8GDR - chains D and E of the 7 polymer chains in the assembly; structure by electron microscopy, 3.60 A resolution.

[Chain D]
Molecule: Monoclonal antibody 002-S21B10 light chain variable domain
Organism: Homo sapiens
Notes: antibody fragment or engineered binder
Amino-acid sequence (216 residues; row label = number of the first residue in the row):
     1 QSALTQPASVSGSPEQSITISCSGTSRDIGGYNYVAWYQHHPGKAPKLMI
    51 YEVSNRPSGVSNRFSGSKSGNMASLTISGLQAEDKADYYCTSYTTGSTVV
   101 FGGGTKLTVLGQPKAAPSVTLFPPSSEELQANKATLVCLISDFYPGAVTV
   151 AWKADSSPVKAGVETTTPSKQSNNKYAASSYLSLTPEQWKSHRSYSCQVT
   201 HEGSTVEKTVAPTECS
Disulfide bonds: Cys22-Cys90, Cys138-Cys197

[Chain E]
Molecule: Spike glycoprotein
Organism: Severe acute respiratory syndrome coronavirus 2
UniProtKB: P0DTC2 (SPIKE_SARS2); residue numbers follow UniProt; this construct covers 14-1149
Amino-acid sequence (1168 residues; each row starts with the number of its first residue; numbers below 1 keep their minus sign (Met-18 is residue -18)):
   -18 MGILPSPGMPALLSLVSLLSVLLMGCVAETGTQCVNLTTRTQLPPAYTNS
    32 FTRGVYYPDKVFRSSVLHSTQDLFLPFFSNVTWFHAIHVSGTNGTKRFDN
    82 PVLPFNDGVYFASTEKSNIIRGWIFGTTLDSKTQSLLIVNNATNVVIKVC
   132 EFQFCNDPFLGVYYHKNNKSWMESEFRVYSSANNCTFEYVSQPFLMDLEG
   182 KQGNFKNLREFVFKNIDGYFKIYSKHTPINLVRDLPQGFSALEPLVDLPI
   232 GINITRFQTLLALHRSYLTPGDSSSGWTAGAAAYYVGYLQPRTFLLKYNE
   282 NGTITDAVDCALDPLSETKCTLKSFTVEKGIYQTSNFRVQPTESIVRFPN
   332 ITNLCPFGEVFNATRFASVYAWNRKRISNCVADYSVLYNSASFSTFKCYG
   382 VSPTKLNDLCFTNVYADSFVIRGDEVRQIAPGQTGKIADYNYKLPDDFTG
   432 CVIAWNSNNLDSKVGGNYNYLYRLFRKSNLKPFERDISTEIYQAGSTPCN
   482 GVEGFNCYFPLQSYGFQPTNGVGYQPYRVVVLSFELLHAPATVCGPKKST
   532 NLVKNKCVNFNFNGLTGTGVLTESNKKFLPFQQFGRDIADTTDAVRDPQT
   582 LEILDITPCSFGGVSVITPGTNTSNQVAVLYQDVNCTEVPVAIHADQLTP
   632 TWRVYSTGSNVFQTRAGCLIGAEHVNNSYECDIPIGAGICASYQTQTNSP
   682 SGAGSVASQSIIAYTMSLGAENSVAYSNNSIAIPTNFTISVTTEILPVSM
   732 TKTSVDCTMYICGDSTECSNLLLQYGSFCTQLNRALTGIAVEQDKNTQEV
   782 FAQVKQIYKTPPIKDFGGFNFSQILPDPSKPSKRSPIEDLLFNKVTLADA
   832 GFIKQYGDCLGDIAARDLICAQKFNGLTVLPPLLTDEMIAQYTSALLAGT
   882 ITSGWTFGAGPALQIPFPMQMAYRFNGIGVTQNVLYENQKLIANQFNSAI
   932 GKIQDSLSSTPSALGKLQDVVNQNAQALNTLVKQLSSNFGAISSVLNDIL
   982 SRLDPPEAEVQIDRLITGRLQSLQTYVTQQLIRAAEIRASANLAATKMSE
  1032 CVLGQSKRVDFCGKGYHLMSFPQSAPHGVVFLHVTYVPAQEKNFTTAPAI
  1082 CHDGKAHFPREGVFVSNGTHWFVTQRNFYEPQIITTDNTFVSGNCDVVIG
  1132 IVNNTVYDPLQPELDSFK
Unresolved in the structure: -18 to 13, 71-75, 624-629, 676-689, 829-851
Differences from the reference sequence: initiating methionine (-18); expression tag (-17 to 13); conflict Ser682 (Arg in P0DTC2), Gly683 (Arg in P0DTC2), Gly685 (Arg in P0DTC2), Pro817 (Phe in P0DTC2), Pro892 (Ala in P0DTC2), Pro899 (Ala in P0DTC2), Pro942 (Ala in P0DTC2), Pro986 (Lys in P0DTC2), Pro987 (Val in P0DTC2)
Covalent attachments: N-acetylglucosamine (NAG) linked to Asn282, Asn603, Asn616, Asn657, Asn709, Asn717, Asn801, Asn1074, Asn1098, Asn1134
Curated features (UniProtKB/Swiss-Prot):
  - region: Asn280 to Cys301 (Putative superantigen), Arg403 to Asp405 (Integrin-binding motif), Asn448 to Phe456 (Immunodominant HLA epitope recognized by the CD8+), Pro681, Ala684 (Putative superantigen), Ser816 to Tyr837 (Fusion peptide 1), Lys835 to Phe855 (Fusion peptide 2)
  - site: Arg815, Ser816 (Cleavage)
  - glycosylation: Asn17 (N-linked (GlcNAc...) (complex) asparagine), Asn61 (N-linked (GlcNAc...) (hybrid) asparagine), Asn74 (N-linked (GlcNAc...) (complex) asparagine), Asn122 (N-linked (GlcNAc...) (hybrid) asparagine), Asn149 (N-linked (GlcNAc...) (complex) asparagine), Asn165 (N-linked (GlcNAc...) (complex) asparagine), Asn234 (N-linked (GlcNAc...) (high mannose) asparagine), Asn282 (N-linked (GlcNAc...) (complex) asparagine), Thr323 (O-linked (GalNAc) threonine), Ser325 (O-linked (HexNAc...) serine), Asn331 (N-linked (GlcNAc...) (complex) asparagine), Asn343 (N-linked (GlcNAc...) (complex) asparagine), Asn603 (N-linked (GlcNAc...) (hybrid) asparagine), Asn616 (N-linked (GlcNAc...) (complex) asparagine), Asn657 (N-linked (GlcNAc...) (complex) asparagine), Thr676 (O-linked (GlcNAc...) threonine), Thr678 (O-linked (GlcNAc...) threonine), Asn709 (N-linked (GlcNAc...) (high mannose) asparagine), Asn717 (N-linked (GlcNAc...) (hybrid) asparagine), Asn801 (N-linked (GlcNAc...) (hybrid) asparagine) and 3 more in UniProt
  - natural variant: Leu18 (L18F: In strain: Beta/B.1.351, Gamma/P.1 and 1 more), Thr19 (T19I: In strain: Omicron/BQ.1.1, Omicron/XBB.1.5 and 1 more; T19R: In strain: Delta/B.1.617.2, Omicron/BA.2 and 4 more), Thr20 (T20N: In strain: Gamma/P.1), Leu24 to Ala27 (sequence variant, change not given here; In strain: Omicron/BA.2, Omicron/BA.2.12.1 and 6 more), Pro26 (P26S: In strain: Gamma/P.1), Gln52 (Q52H: In strain: Omicron/EG.5.1), Ala67 (A67V: In strain: Eta/B.1.525, Omicron/BA.1), His69 to Val70 (deletion: In strain: Alpha/B.1.1.7, Eta/B.1.525 and 5 more), Gly75 (G75V: In strain: Lambda/C.37), Thr76 (T76I: In strain: Lambda/C.37), Asp80 (D80A: In strain: Beta/B.1.351), Val83 (V83A: In strain: Omicron/XBB.1.5, Omicron/EG.5.1), 79 further natural variant entries in UniProt
  - mutagenesis: His69 to Val70 (Increased incorporation of cleaved spike into virions), Asn121 (N121Q: Partial loss of biliverdin affinity), Arg190 (R190K: Partial loss of biliverdin affinity), Asn234 (N234Q: Increased resistance to neutralizing antibodies), Asn331 (N331Q: Reduced viral infectivity), Asn343 (N343Q: Reduced viral infectivity), Leu452 (L452R: Increased resistance to neutralizing antibodies. Decreases HLA binding to NF9 epitope. Increased binding affinity to human ACE2), Tyr453 (Y453F: Decreased HLA binding to NF9 epitope. Increased binding affinity to human ACE2), Ala475 (A475V: Increased resistance to neutralizing antibodies), Val483 (V483A: Increased resistance to neutralizing antibodies), Glu484 (E484D: Increased replication in human TMEM106B overexpressing cells), Phe490 (F490L: Increased resistance to neutralizing antibodies and human covalescent sera neutralization), 12 further mutagenesis entries in UniProt

[How chain D and chain E interact]
Residue-residue contacts (7; chain D residue first):
  Arg56(D) with Phe486(E); Tyr489(E)
  Ser58(D) with Phe486(E)
  Asn62(D) with Glu484(E), hydrogen bond
  Ser69(D) with Gln498(E), hydrogen bond; Asn501(E); Tyr505(E)
Other interface residues (no listed pair), chain D (6 interface residues in all): Gly31, Pro57
Other interface residues (no listed pair), chain E (7 interface residues in all): Gly496

[Summary]
6 residues of chain D face 7 of chain E across their interface; the contacts include 2 hydrogen bonds. Polar
pairs include Asn62(D)-Glu484(E) and Ser69(D)-Gln498(E). N-acetylglucosamine is covalently linked to
Asn282(E), Asn603(E), Asn616(E), Asn657(E), Asn709(E) and Asn717(E) and 4 more.
Chain D is Monoclonal antibody 002-S21B10 light chain variable domain (Homo sapiens) and chain E is Spike
glycoprotein (Severe acute respiratory syndrome coronavirus 2); the structure, SARS-Cov2 S protein structure
in complex with neutralizing monoclonal antibody 002-S21B10, was determined by electron microscopy.
